PDB entry 6Z5R | electron microscopy, 2.80 A resolution | chains C and L of the 35 polymer chains in the assembly

[Chain C]
Protein: Light-harvesting complex 1 alpha chain
Source organism: Rhodopseudomonas palustris (strain ATCC BAA-98 / CGA009)
UniProtKB: Q6N9L4 (Q6N9L4_RHOPA); residue numbers follow UniProt; this construct covers 1-48
Sequence (48 residues; row label = number of the first residue in the row):
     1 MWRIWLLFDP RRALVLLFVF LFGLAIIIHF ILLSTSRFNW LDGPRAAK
Not modelled in the structure: 47-48
Modified / non-standard residues: M1 (N-formylmethionine; FME)
Ligand contacts:
  - 6PL ((4S,7R)-4-hydroxy-N,N,N-trimethyl-9-oxo-7-[(palmitoyloxy)methyl]-3,5,8-trioxa-4-phosphahexacosan-1-aminium 4-oxide): M1, W5, F8, R12, A13, L16
  - bacteriochlorophyll a (BCL), molecule 1: L17, F20, I28
  - bacteriochlorophyll a (BCL), molecule 2: F18, V19, L21, F22, A25, H29, W40
  - bacteriochlorophyll a (BCL), molecule 3: L21, L24, A25, I28, H29, L32, F38
  - spirilloxanthin (CRT), molecule 1: M1, R3, I4, L6, L7
  - spirilloxanthin (CRT), molecule 2: L14, L17, F18, F20, L21, L24, I28, I31
  - spirilloxanthin (CRT), molecule 3: F22, A25, I26, H29, F30, W40
Reported in the primary citation:
  - binding site for bacteriochlorophyll a: H29

[Chain L]
Protein: Reaction center protein L chain
Source organism: Rhodopseudomonas palustris (strain ATCC BAA-98 / CGA009)
UniProtKB: O83005 (RCEL_RHOPA); numbering as in UniProt (aligned over 1-277)
Sequence (277 residues; each row starts with the number of its first residue):
     1 MAMLSFEKKY RVRGGTLIGG DLFDFWVGPF YVGIFGVMTV FFALIGIALI AWNTALGPTW
    61 NLWQISVNPP DAKYGLGFAP LAEGGIWQWV SICATGAFVT WALREVEICR KLGIGFHVPF
   121 AFSFAIFAYV TLVVIRPVLM GSWSYGFPYG IFTHLDWVSN TGYSYGQFHY NPAHMIAITF
   181 FFTTCLALAL HGGLVLSALN PDRGEPVKSP EHENTVFRDL VGYSIGTIGI HRLGLFLALS
   241 AVFFSAVCMI ISGPVLAEGG SWPDWWNWWR NLPIWNP
Not modelled in the structure: 1
Curated features (UniProtKB/Swiss-Prot):
  - binding site ((7R,8Z)-bacteriochlorophyll b): H154, H174
  - binding site (Fe cation): H191, H231
  - binding site (a ubiquinone): F217
Bound ions: Fe ion: H191, H231 (shared with 3 residues of chain M)
Ligand contacts:
  - 6PL ((4S,7R)-4-hydroxy-N,N,N-trimethyl-9-oxo-7-[(palmitoyloxy)methyl]-3,5,8-trioxa-4-phosphahexacosan-1-aminium 4-oxide), molecule 1: F25, W26, V27, G28, V40, A43, L44, I47
  - 6PL, molecule 2: L44, I47, A48, I50, A51, P58, W60, N61, L62, I65, Y149, G150, I151
  - 6PL, molecule 3: T59, N61, L62, W63
  - bacteriochlorophyll a (BCL), molecule 1: I47, Y129, L132, F147, I151, F152, H154, L155, V158
  - bacteriochlorophyll a (BCL), molecule 2: F98, F122, A125, I126, A128, Y129, L132, W157, V158, S159, T161, G162, Y163, F168, H169, H174, A177, I178, F181, F182, V242, S245, A246, M249
  - bacteriochlorophyll a (BCL), molecule 3: V158, Y163, F182
  - bacteriochlorophyll a (BCL), molecule 4: H169, M175, I178, T179, F182, T183, L186, V221, Y223
  - bacteriopheophytin a (BPH), molecule 1: T39, F42, A43, G46, C93, A94, A97, F98, W101, E105, V118, A121, F122, F124, A125, Y129, F147, P148, Y149, G150, I151, H154, F181, A238, L239, V242
  - bacteriopheophytin a (BPH), molecule 2: F182, C185, L186, A189, L190, L220, V221
  - phosphatidylglycerol (PGT; (1S)-2-{[{[(2R)-2,3-dihydroxypropyl]oxy}(hydroxy)phosphoryl]oxy}-1-[(palmitoyloxy)methyl]ethyl stearate), molecule 1: L76, S123, F124, F127, V138, L139
  - phosphatidylglycerol (PGT), molecule 2: L139, I250, P254, V255
  - ubiquinone-10 (U10), molecule 1: F30, Y31, V32, G36, V37, V40, W101, R104
  - ubiquinone-10 (U10), molecule 2: F78, W87, Q88, S91, I92, T95, V133, V134, W143
  - ubiquinone-10 (U10), molecule 3: F124, F180, T183, L186, A187, L190, H191, L194, E213, N214, F217, Y223, S224, I225, G226, T227, I230, L233, F236, L237, S240, F243, F244
  - ubiquinone-10 (U10), molecule 4: M175, T179, W266, W268, W269
Reported in the primary citation:
  - binding site for ubiquinone-10: Q88, S91, W143, F217, W269

[Interface between chain C and chain L]
Pairs across the interface (13):
  R11(C) - L22(L)
  R12(C) - D21(L)  hydrogen bond (side chain-backbone)
  R12(C) - L22(L)  hydrogen bond (side chain-backbone)
  G23(C) - F41(L)
  G23(C) - I45(L)
  I27(C) - I45(L)  hydrophobic
  I27(C) - A48(L)  hydrophobic
  F30(C) - L81(L)  hydrophobic
  F30(C) - W89(L)
  I31(C) - W52(L)  hydrophobic
  S34(C) - W52(L)  hydrogen bond
  S34(C) - L56(L)
  S34(C) - A82(L)
Also at the interface, not in a pair above, chain C (13 interface residues in all): V15, L16, V19, F22, L33, T35
Also at the interface, not in a pair above, chain L (14 interface residues in all): F23, F25, V37, L49

[Summary]
Chain C and chain L form an interface of 13 and 14 residues respectively, with 3 hydrogen bonds. Among the
polar pairs are R12(C)-D21(L), R12(C)-L22(L) and S34(C)-W52(L). The paper reports a binding site for
ubiquinone-10 at Q88(L), S91(L) and W143(L) among others; a binding site for bacteriochlorophyll a at H29(C).
Here chain C is Light-harvesting complex 1 alpha chain and chain L is Reaction center protein L chain, both
from Rhodopseudomonas palustris (strain ATCC BAA-98 / CGA009). Entry 6Z5R (RC-LH1(16) complex from
Rhodopseudomonas palustris) was determined by electron microscopy together with 6Z5S from the same study.
